PDB entry 8AH7 | X-ray diffraction, 1.25 A resolution | chain A

[Chain A]
Molecule: cDNA FLJ50577, highly similar to Discs large homolog 4
Source organism: Homo sapiens
UniProt: B7Z4H2 (B7Z4H2_HUMAN); residues 302-403 here correspond to UniProt positions 242-343 (UniProt number = residue number - 60)
Sequence (104 residues; numbered 300 to 403; the number before each row is that of its first residue):
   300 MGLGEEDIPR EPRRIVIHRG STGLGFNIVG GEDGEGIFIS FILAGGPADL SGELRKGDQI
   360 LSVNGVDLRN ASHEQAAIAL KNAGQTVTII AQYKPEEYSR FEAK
Disordered / not traced: 300, 403
Construct notes: initiating methionine (300); expression tag (301)
From the paper describing this entry:
  - contacts within the chain: Asp306-Arg399, Arg309-Glu395, Arg312-Asp357 (salt bridge)
  - interface residues: Asp332
  - conformationally variable residues: Gly301 to Arg309

[Summary]
From the paper: the interface residue Asp332; conformational variability at Gly301.
Chain A is cDNA FLJ50577, highly similar to Discs large homolog 4 (Homo sapiens); the structure, Crystal
Structure of the third PDZ domain of PSD-95 protein in the space group P212121 at ..., was determined by X-ray
diffraction (same publication as 8AH4, 8AH5, 8AH6 and 8AH8).
